Entry 7RHJ (electron microscopy, 2.88 A resolution); this record covers chains A and B of the 4 polymer chains in the assembly.

# Chain A
Name: cGMP-gated cation channel alpha-1
From: Homo sapiens
UniProtKB: P29973 (CNGA1_HUMAN); numbering as in UniProt (aligned over 144-690)
Chain sequence (560 residues; each row starts with the number of its first residue):
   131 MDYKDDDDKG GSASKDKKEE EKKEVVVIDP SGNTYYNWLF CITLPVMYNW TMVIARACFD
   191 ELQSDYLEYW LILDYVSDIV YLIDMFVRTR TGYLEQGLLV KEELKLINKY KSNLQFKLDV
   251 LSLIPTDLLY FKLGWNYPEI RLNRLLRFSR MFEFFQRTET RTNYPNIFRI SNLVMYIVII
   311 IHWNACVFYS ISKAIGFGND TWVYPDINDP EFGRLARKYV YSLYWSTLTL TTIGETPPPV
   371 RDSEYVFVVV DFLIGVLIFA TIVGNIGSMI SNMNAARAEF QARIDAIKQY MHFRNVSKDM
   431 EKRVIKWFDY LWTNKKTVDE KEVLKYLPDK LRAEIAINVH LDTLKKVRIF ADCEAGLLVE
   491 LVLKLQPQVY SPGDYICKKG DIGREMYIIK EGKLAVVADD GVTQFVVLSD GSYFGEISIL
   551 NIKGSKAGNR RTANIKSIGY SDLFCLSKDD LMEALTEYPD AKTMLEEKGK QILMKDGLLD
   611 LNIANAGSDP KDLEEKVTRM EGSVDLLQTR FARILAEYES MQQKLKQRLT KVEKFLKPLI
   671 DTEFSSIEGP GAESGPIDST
Unresolved in the structure: 131-155, 606-690
Construct notes: expression tag (131-143)
Small-molecule neighbours:
  - 5H0 ((2R,3R)-5-[2-(dimethylamino)ethyl]-2-(4-methoxyphenyl)-4-oxo-2,3,4,5-tetrahydro-1,5-benzothiazepin-3-yl acetate): L360, T361, T362, G385, F389, A390, V393
  - cyclic guanosine monophosphate (PCG): C507, V526, F544, G545, E546, I547, S548, R560, R561, T562, A563, I565, I602
Curated features (UniProtKB/Swiss-Prot):
  - binding site (3',5'-cyclic GMP): G541
From the paper describing this entry:
  - conformationally variable residues: F389
  - binding site for 5H0: F389

# Chain B
Name: Cyclic nucleotide-gated cation channel beta-1
From: Homo sapiens
UniProtKB: Q14028 (CNGB1_HUMAN); numbering as in UniProt (aligned over 454-1251)
Chain sequence (810 residues; each row starts with the number of its first residue):
   442 MDYKDDDDKG GSASSGVPAT KQHPEVQVED TDADSCPLMA EENPPSTVLP PPSPAKSDTL
   502 IVPSSASGTH RKKLPSEDDE AEELKALSPA ESPVVAWSDP TTPKDTDGQD RAASTASTNS
   562 AIINDRLQEL VKLFKERTEK VKEKLIDPDV TSDEESPKPS PAKKAPEPAP DTKPAEAEPV
   622 EEEHYCDMLC CKFKHRPWKK YQFPQSIDPL TNLMYVLWLF FVVMAWNWNC WLIPVRWAFP
   682 YQTPDNIHHW LLMDYLCDLI YFLDITVFQT RLQFVRGGDI ITDKKDMRNN YLKSRRFKMD
   742 LLSLLPLDFL YLKVGVNPLL RLPRCLKYMA FFEFNSRLES ILSKAYVYRV IRTTAYLLYS
   802 LHLNSCLYYW ASAYQGLGST HWVYDGVGNS YIRCYYFAVK TLITIGGLPD PKTLFEIVFQ
   862 LLNYFTGVFA FSVMIGQMRD VVGAATAGQT YYRSCMDSTV KYMNFYKIPK SVQNRVKTWY
   922 EYTWHSQGML DESELMVQLP DKMRLDLAID VNYNIVSKVA LFQGCDRQMI FDMLKRLRSV
   982 VYLPNDYVCK KGEIGREMYI IQAGQVQVLG GPDGKSVLVT LKAGSVFGEI SLLAVGGGNR
  1042 RTANVVAHGF TNLFILDKKD LNEILVHYPE SQKLLRKKAR RMLRSNNKPK EEKSVLILPP
  1102 RAGTPKLFNA ALAMTGKMGG KGAKGGKLAH LRARLKELAA LEAAAKQQEL VEQAKSSQDV
  1162 KGEEGSAAPD QHTHPKEAAT DPPAPRTPPE PPGSPPSSPP PASLGRPEGE EEGPAEPEEH
  1222 SVRICMSPGP EPGEQILSVK MPEEREEKAE
Unresolved in the structure: 442-644, 751-756, 1084-1251
Construct notes: expression tag (442-453)
Small-molecule neighbours:
  - 5H0 ((2R,3R)-5-[2-(dimethylamino)ethyl]-2-(4-methoxyphenyl)-4-oxo-2,3,4,5-tetrahydro-1,5-benzothiazepin-3-yl acetate): T845, F872, I876
  - cyclic guanosine monophosphate (PCG): C990, V1009, L1019, V1020, F1028, G1029, E1030, I1031, R1041, R1042, T1043, A1044, V1046
Curated features (UniProtKB/Swiss-Prot):
  - region: A557 to R567 (Calmodulin-binding CaM1), Q1148 to Q1154 (Calmodulin-binding CaM2)
  - motif: L568 to R578 (IQ-like)
  - binding site (3',5'-cyclic GMP): G1029, E1030, S1032, R1042, T1043
  - binding site (3',5'-cyclic AMP): R1042
  - site: F872 (Central gate), I876 (Central gate), R880 (Occludes the pore below the central gate)
  - natural variant: R729 to E1251 (deletion: In RP45), R737 (R737H: In RP45; uncertain significance), R762 (R762C: In RP45), Y921 to E1251 (deletion: In RP45), N986 (N986I: In RP45), G993 (G993V: In RP45)
  - mutagenesis: L568 (L568E: Loss of calcium/calmodulin modulation), G848 (G848E: Increases the affinity to Ca(2+) ions. Does not affect heterotetrameric channel assembly), R880 (R880G: Increases channel conductance)
From the paper describing this entry:
  - mutagenesis - G848E (Kd 5.7 uM): increased binding to Ca2+

# Interface between chain A and chain B
Contacting residue pairs (104; chain A residue first):
  L224(A) with Y923(B), hydrophobic; F1051(B), hydrophobic
  Q226(A) with A1004(B); G1005(B), hydrogen bond (side chain-backbone); Q1006(B); A1024(B); F1051(B)
  G227(A) with G1050(B); F1051(B), hydrogen bond (backbone-backbone)
  L228(A) with H1049(B); G1050(B)
  Q286(A) with Q890(B)
  E289(A) with Q890(B); R894(B), salt bridge
  T290(A) with M897(B); K918(B)
  R291(A) with K918(B), hydrogen bond (backbone-side chain)
  N293(A) with N905(B), hydrogen bond
  P295(A) with D898(B)
  R299(A) with R894(B); D898(B), salt bridge
  T362(A) with I844(B); I846(B)
  I363(A) with I846(B)
  G364(A) with I846(B)
  P368(A) with Y837(B)
  P369(A) with Y837(B)
  V370(A) with R834(B), hydrogen bond (backbone-side chain)
  D372(A) with G829(B); N830(B), hydrogen bond (side chain-backbone); I833(B); R834(B), salt bridge
  Y375(A) with I833(B), hydrophobic; R834(B); Y837(B), hydrophobic
  V376(A) with I833(B), hydrophobic
  V378(A) with Y837(B), hydrophobic
  V379(A) with Y836(B), hydrophobic; Y837(B), hydrophobic; V840(B), hydrophobic
  F382(A) with V840(B), hydrophobic; K841(B); I846(B), hydrophobic
  L383(A) with L798(B), hydrophobic; L799(B), hydrophobic; L802(B), hydrophobic
  V386(A) with L798(B), hydrophobic; I844(B), hydrophobic; F872(B), hydrophobic; M875(B), hydrophobic
  L387(A) with T795(B); L798(B), hydrophobic; M875(B), hydrophobic; M879(B)
  T391(A) with M879(B); V883(B)
  G394(A) with R880(B), hydrogen bond (backbone-side chain)
  N395(A) with R880(B), hydrogen bond; V883(B)
  S398(A) with R880(B)
  M399(A) with R894(B)
  N402(A) with T891(B)
  K445(A) with F906(B)
  E450(A) with Y903(B), hydrogen bond
  V453(A) with S899(B); T900(B), hydrogen bond (backbone-side chain); Y921(B)
  L454(A) with T900(B); Y903(B), hydrophobic
  K455(A) with Y892(B)
  Y456(A) with Y892(B), hydrogen bond; C896(B), hydrophobic; W920(B); L931(B), hydrophobic; D932(B); E935(B), hydrogen bond
  L457(A) with V917(B), hydrophobic; W920(B), hydrophobic; Y921(B), hydrophobic
  P458(A) with W920(B); V981(B), hydrophobic
  K460(A) with D987(B); Y988(B), hydrogen bond (side chain-backbone); K991(B)
  L461(A) with R916(B); V917(B), hydrophobic; W920(B), hydrophobic
  E464(A) with R916(B)
  I465(A) with Y903(B), hydrophobic; M904(B), hydrophobic; V913(B), hydrophobic; V917(B), hydrophobic
  N468(A) with I909(B); V913(B)
  V469(A) with Y907(B), hydrophobic; I909(B), hydrophobic
  E490(A) with R997(B), salt bridge
  E583(A) with K1060(B), salt bridge
  T586(A) with G1037(B)
  E587(A) with I995(B); R997(B), salt bridge; G1037(B); G1038(B)
  Y588(A) with I995(B)
Also at the interface, not in a pair above, chain A (55 interface residues in all): S161, N296, R371, D459
Also at the interface, not in a pair above, chain B (67 interface residues in all): Y893, P910, K911, E922, R979, V982, Y983

# In short
55 residues of chain A face 67 of chain B across their interface; the contacts include 13 hydrogen bonds and 6
salt bridges. Among the polar pairs are E289(A)-R894(B), R299(A)-D898(B) and D372(A)-R834(B). From the paper:
a binding site for 5H0 at F389(A); G848E of chain B increases binding to Ca2+.
Chain A is cGMP-gated cation channel alpha-1 and chain B is Cyclic nucleotide-gated cation channel beta-1,
both from Homo sapiens; the structure, Cryo-EM structure of human rod CNGA1/B1 channel in
L-cis-Diltiazem-blocked open state, was determined by electron microscopy together with 7RH9, 7RHG, 7RHH,
7RHI, 7RHK and 7RHL from the same study.
